7SF7 - chains A and B of the 4 polymer chains in the assembly; structure by electron microscopy, 2.90 A resolution.

[Chain A]
Molecule: Isoform 1 of Adhesion G protein-coupled receptor L3
From: Homo sapiens
Notes: fragment: 7TM domain with activation peptide
Reference sequence: Q9HAR2-1 (AGRL3-1_HUMAN); residues 842-1138 here = UniProt positions 842-1138
Amino-acid sequence (303 residues; each row starts with the number of its first residue):
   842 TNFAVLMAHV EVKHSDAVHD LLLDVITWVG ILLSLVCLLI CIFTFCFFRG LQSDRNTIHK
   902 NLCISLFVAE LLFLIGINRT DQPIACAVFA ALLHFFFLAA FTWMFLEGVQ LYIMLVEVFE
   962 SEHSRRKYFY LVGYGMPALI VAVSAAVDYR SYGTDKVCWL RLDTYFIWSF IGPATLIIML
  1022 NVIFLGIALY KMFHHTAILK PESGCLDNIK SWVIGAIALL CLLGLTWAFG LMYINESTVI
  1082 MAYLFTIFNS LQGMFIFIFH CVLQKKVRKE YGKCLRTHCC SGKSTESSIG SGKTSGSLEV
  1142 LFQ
Not modelled in the structure: 1117-1144
Disulfide bonds: Cys927-Cys999
Construct notes: expression tag (1139-1144)
From the paper describing this entry:
  - mutagenesis - F844A, F960A: decreased signaling in response to G13
  - contacts within the chain: Phe844-Ile872, Phe844-Phe914, Leu847-Trp1000, Leu934-Trp1000, Phe942-Trp1068, Trp1000-Ile1008, Met848-Leu1072, Trp1068-Phe1086
  - mutagenesis - F914A, W1068A: abolished signaling
  - mutagenesis - M848A, L1072A: decreased signaling
  - mutagenesis - E948A: decreased expression

[Chain B]
Molecule: G protein subunit 13 (Gi2-mini-G13 chimera)
From: Homo sapiens
Amino-acid sequence (230 residues; each row starts with the number of its first residue):
     1 MGSTVSAEDK AAAERSKEID KCLSREKTYV KRLVKILLLG ADNSGKSTFL KQMRIIHGGS
    61 GGSGGTKGIH EYDFEIKNVP FKMVDVGGQR SERKRWFECF DSVTSILFLV DSSDFNRLTE
   121 SLNDFETIVN NRVFSNVSII LFLNKTDLLE EKVQIVSIKD YFLEFEGDPH CLRDVQKFLV
   181 ECFRNKRRDQ QQKPLYHHFT TAINTENARL IFRDVKDTIL HDNLKQLMLQ
Not modelled in the structure: 1-7, 57-66

[Chain A / chain B interface]
Residue-residue contacts - 25 pairs, chain A then chain B:
  Arg896(A) - Leu227(B)
  Met955(A) - Asn223(B)  hydrogen bond (backbone-side chain)
  Met955(A) - Leu227(B)  hydrophobic
  Leu956(A) - Leu224(B)  hydrophobic
  Val959(A) - Lys216(B)
  Val959(A) - Ile219(B)  hydrophobic
  Val959(A) - Leu220(B)  hydrophobic
  Phe960(A) - Phe212(B)  hydrophobic
  Phe960(A) - Lys216(B)
  Glu961(A) - Lys31(B)
  Glu961(A) - Arg32(B)  hydrogen bond (backbone-side chain)
  Ser962(A) - Arg32(B)
  Glu963(A) - Thr28(B)  hydrogen bond (backbone-side chain)
  Glu963(A) - Arg32(B)
  Met1033(A) - Leu227(B)
  Met1033(A) - Met228(B)  hydrophobic
  Lys1041(A) - Gln191(B)
  Lys1041(A) - Lys193(B)
  Lys1041(A) - Pro194(B)
  Ser1052(A) - Gln230(B)  hydrogen bond (backbone-side chain)
  Trp1053(A) - Gln230(B)
  Ile1055(A) - Met228(B)
  Ile1055(A) - Leu229(B)  hydrophobic
  Leu1104(A) - Leu229(B)
  Gln1105(A) - Leu229(B)
Also at the interface, not in a pair above, chain A (20 interface residues in all): Leu952, Val957, His1036, Leu1040, Gly1056
Also at the interface, not in a pair above, chain B (19 interface residues in all): Val79, Gln192, His221
From the paper, about this interface:
  - specific contacts: Phe960(A)-Phe212(B), Glu963(A)-Arg32(B)
  - interface residues, chain A: Met955(A), Leu956(A), Met1033(A), Ser1052(A), Ile1055(A), Gln1105(A)

[Overview]
20 residues of chain A and 19 residues of chain B are in contact, with 4 hydrogen bonds. Among the polar pairs
are Met955(A)-Asn223(B), Glu961(A)-Arg32(B) and Glu963(A)-Thr28(B). The authors report contacts between
Phe960(A) and Phe212(B) and Glu963(A) and Arg32(B). The paper reports that F844A and F960A of chain A reduce
signaling in response to G13; interface residues Met955(A), Leu956(A) and Met1033(A) among others; 7
substitutions were tested in all.
Chain A is Isoform 1 of Adhesion G protein-coupled receptor L3 and chain B is G protein subunit 13
(Gi2-mini-G13 chimera), both from Homo sapiens; the structure, LPHN3 (ADGRL3) 7TM domain bound to tethered
agonist in complex with G protein heterotrimer, was determined by electron microscopy, deposited together with
7SF8.
